PDB entry 7ZWI | X-ray diffraction, 1.90 A resolution | chains A and B of the 3 polymer chains in the assembly

[Chain A]
Molecule: Gametocyte surface protein P45/48
From: Plasmodium falciparum
UniProt: Q8I6T1 (P4548_PLAF7); residue numbers follow UniProt; this construct covers 1-429
Chain sequence (429 residues; row label = number of the first residue in the row):
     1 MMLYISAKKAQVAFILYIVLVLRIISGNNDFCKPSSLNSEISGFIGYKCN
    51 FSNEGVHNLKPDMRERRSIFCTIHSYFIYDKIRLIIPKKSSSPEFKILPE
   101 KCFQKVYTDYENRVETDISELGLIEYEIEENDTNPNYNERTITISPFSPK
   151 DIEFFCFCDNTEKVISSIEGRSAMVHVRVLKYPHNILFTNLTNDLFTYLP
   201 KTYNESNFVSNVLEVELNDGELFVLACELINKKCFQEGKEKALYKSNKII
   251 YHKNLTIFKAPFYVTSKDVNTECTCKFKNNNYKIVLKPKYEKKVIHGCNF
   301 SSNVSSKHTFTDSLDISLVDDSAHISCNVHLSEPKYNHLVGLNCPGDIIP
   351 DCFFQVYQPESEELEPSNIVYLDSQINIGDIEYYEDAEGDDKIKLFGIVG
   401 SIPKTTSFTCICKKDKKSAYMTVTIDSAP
Unresolved in the structure: 1-292
Construct notes: conflict Pro-429 (Tyr in Q8I6T1)
Curated features (UniProtKB/Swiss-Prot):
  - lipidation: Asp-426 (GPI-anchor amidated aspartate)
  - glycosylation (N-linked (GlcNAc...) asparagine): Asn-50, Asn-131, Asn-190, Asn-204, Asn-254, Asn-299, Asn-303
Disulfides: Cys-298/Cys-327, Cys-344/Cys-412, Cys-352/Cys-410
From the paper describing this entry:
  - conformationally variable residues (order/disorder transition): Tyr-357 to Ile-369

[Chain B]
Molecule: 32F3 heavy chain
From: Mus musculus
Chain sequence (444 residues; numbered 1 to 444 plus 1 insertion-coded residue; 1 number in that range is skipped by the numbering (no residue carries it; nothing is unmodelled there); the number before each row is that of its first residue):
     1 DVKLVESGGGLVKLGGSLKLSCAASGFTFSSYYMSWVRQTPEKRLELVAA
    51 INNNGGSTYYPDTVKGRFTISRDNAKNTLNLQMNSLKSEDTALYYCTRQH
   101 YGNLYF
  107E F
   108 DYWGQGTTLTVSSAKTTPPSVYPLAPGSAAQTNSMVTLGCLVKGYFPEPV
   158 TVTWNSGSLSSGVHTFPAVLESDLYTLSSSVTVPSSPWPSETVTCNVAHP
   208 ASSTKVDKKIVPRDCGCKPCICTVPEVSSVFIFPPKPKDVLTITLTPKVT
   258 CVVVDISKDDPEVQFSWFVDDVEVHTAQTQPREEQFNSTFRSVSELPIMH
   308 QDWLNGKEFKCRVNSAAFPAPIEKTISKTKGRPKAPQVYTIPPPKEQMAK
   358 DKVSLTCMITDFFPEDITVEWQWNGQPAENYKNTQPIMNTNGSYFVYSKL
   408 NVQKSNWEAGNTFTCSVLHEGLHNHHTEKSLSHSPGK
Unresolved in the structure: 135-139, 221-444
Disulfides: Cys-22/Cys-96, Cys-147/Cys-202

[Chain A / chain B interface]
Contacting residue pairs - 36 pairs, chain A then chain B:
  Ser-322(A) with Tyr-32(B), hydrogen bond (backbone-side chain); Arg-98(B), hydrogen bond (backbone-side chain); Tyr-109(B), hydrogen bond
  Ala-323(A) with Tyr-32(B)
  His-324(A) with Tyr-32(B), hydrogen bond; Arg-98(B); His-100(B); Asn-103(B); Asp-108(B)
  Ile-349(A) with Leu-104(B), hydrophobic
  Tyr-357(A) with Tyr-101(B), hydrogen bond (side chain-backbone); Leu-104(B), hydrophobic; Tyr-105(B)
  Gln-358(A) with Tyr-101(B), hydrogen bond (backbone-side chain)
  Pro-359(A) with Tyr-101(B)
  Glu-360(A) with Tyr-33(B), hydrogen bond; Tyr-101(B), hydrogen bond (backbone-side chain); Tyr-105(B)
  Ser-361(A) with Tyr-33(B)
  Glu-362(A) with Ser-57(B), hydrogen bond (backbone-side chain)
  Glu-363(A) with Ser-57(B)
  Leu-364(A) with Tyr-33(B), hydrophobic; Ala-50(B), hydrophobic; Ile-51(B); Asn-52(B); Ser-57(B); Thr-58(B); Tyr-59(B), hydrophobic
  Ser-367(A) with Tyr-101(B); Leu-104(B)
  Thr-409(A) with Tyr-101(B), hydrogen bond
  Ile-411(A) with Gly-102(B); Leu-104(B)
  Tyr-420(A) with His-100(B); Tyr-101(B), hydrophobic; Gly-102(B)
Interface residues without a listed pair, chain A (19 interface residues in all): Glu-365, Ile-369, Ser-418
Interface residues without a listed pair, chain B (19 interface residues in all): Val-2, Asn-53

[In short]
Chain A and chain B each contribute 19 residues to their interface; the contacts include 10 hydrogen bonds.
Among the polar pairs are Ser-322(A)/Tyr-32(B), Ser-322(A)/Arg-98(B) and Ser-322(A)/Tyr-109(B). From the
paper: conformational variability at Tyr-357(A).
Here chain A is Gametocyte surface protein P45/48 (Plasmodium falciparum) and chain B is 32F3 heavy chain (Mus
musculus). Entry 7ZWI (Pfs48/45 C-terminal domain bound to fab fragment of monoclonal antibody 32F3) was
determined by X-ray diffraction together with 7ZWF, 7ZWM, 7ZXF and 7ZXG from the same study.
